PDB entry 6XWV | X-ray diffraction, 2.27 A resolution | chains C and D of the 5 polymer chains in the assembly

[Chain C (and D)]
Protein: Calmodulin
From: Drosophila melanogaster
Notes: chain D of this document is another copy of the same molecule, construct and numbering; everything in this record applies to it too
UniProt: A8WHM0 (A8WHM0_DROME); residues 1-1411 here = UniProt positions 1-1411
Chain sequence (1411 residues; row label = number of the first residue in the row):
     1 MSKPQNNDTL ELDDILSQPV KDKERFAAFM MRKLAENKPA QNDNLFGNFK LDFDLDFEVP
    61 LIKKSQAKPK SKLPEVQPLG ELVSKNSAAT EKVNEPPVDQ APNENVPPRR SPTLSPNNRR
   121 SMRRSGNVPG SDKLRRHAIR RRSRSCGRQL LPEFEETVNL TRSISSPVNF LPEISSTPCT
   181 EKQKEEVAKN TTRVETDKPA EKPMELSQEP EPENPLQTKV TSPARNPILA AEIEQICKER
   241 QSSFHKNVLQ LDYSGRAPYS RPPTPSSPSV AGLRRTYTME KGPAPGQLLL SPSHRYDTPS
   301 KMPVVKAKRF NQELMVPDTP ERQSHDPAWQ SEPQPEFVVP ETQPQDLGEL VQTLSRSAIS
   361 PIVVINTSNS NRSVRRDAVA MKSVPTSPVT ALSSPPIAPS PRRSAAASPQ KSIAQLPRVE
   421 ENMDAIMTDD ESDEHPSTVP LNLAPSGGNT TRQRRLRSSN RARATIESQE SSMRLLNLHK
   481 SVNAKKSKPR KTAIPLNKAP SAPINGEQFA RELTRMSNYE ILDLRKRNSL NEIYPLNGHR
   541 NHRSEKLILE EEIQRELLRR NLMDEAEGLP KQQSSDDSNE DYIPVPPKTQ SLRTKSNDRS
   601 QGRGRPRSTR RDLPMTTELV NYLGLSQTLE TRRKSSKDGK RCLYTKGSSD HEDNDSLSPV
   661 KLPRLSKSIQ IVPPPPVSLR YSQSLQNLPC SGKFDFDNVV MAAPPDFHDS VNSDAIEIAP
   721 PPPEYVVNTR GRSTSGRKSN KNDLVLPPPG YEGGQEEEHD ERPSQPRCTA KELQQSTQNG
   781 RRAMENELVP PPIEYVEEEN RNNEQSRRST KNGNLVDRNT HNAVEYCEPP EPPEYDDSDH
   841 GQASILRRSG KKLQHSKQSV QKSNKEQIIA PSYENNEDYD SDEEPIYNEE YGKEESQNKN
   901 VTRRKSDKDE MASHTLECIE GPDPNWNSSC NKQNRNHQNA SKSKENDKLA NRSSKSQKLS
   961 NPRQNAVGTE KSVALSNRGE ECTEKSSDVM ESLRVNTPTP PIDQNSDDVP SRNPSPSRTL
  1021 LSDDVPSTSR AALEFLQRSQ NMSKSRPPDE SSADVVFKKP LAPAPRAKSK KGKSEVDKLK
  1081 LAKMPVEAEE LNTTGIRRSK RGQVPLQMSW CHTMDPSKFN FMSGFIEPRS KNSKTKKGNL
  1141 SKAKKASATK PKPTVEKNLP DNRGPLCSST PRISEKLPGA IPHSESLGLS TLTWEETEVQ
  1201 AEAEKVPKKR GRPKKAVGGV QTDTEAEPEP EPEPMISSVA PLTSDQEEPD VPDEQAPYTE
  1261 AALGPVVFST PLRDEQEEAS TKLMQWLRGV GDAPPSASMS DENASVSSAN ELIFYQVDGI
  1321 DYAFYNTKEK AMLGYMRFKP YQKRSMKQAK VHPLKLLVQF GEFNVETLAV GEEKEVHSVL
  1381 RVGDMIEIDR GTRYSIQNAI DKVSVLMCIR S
Unresolved in the structure: 1-1273, 1297-1303 (chain D: 1-1273, 1291-1305)
What the authors report for this chain:
  - mutagenesis - L1357E/M1407E: abolished binding to Ryanodine Receptor 2
  - mutagenesis - L1357E/M1407E: abolished localization to CAL1
  - mutagenesis - L1357E/M1407E: abolished binding to CAL1
  - mutagenesis - L1357E/M1407E: abolished binding to dimer

[Chain C / chain D interface]
Residue-residue contacts - 68 pairs, chain C then chain D:
  Glu1275(C) with Glu1362(D)
  Gln1276(C) with Phe1360(D); Gly1361(D); Glu1362(D), hydrogen bond; Ile1400(D); Lys1402(D)
  Glu1277(C) with Arg1288(D), salt bridge; Phe1360(D)
  Ala1279(C) with Val1382(D)
  Ser1280(C) with Val1382(D)
  Leu1283(C) with Val1382(D), hydrophobic; Gly1383(D)
  Arg1288(C) with Glu1277(D)
  Ser1305(C) with Met1385(D); Ile1386(D); Glu1387(D), hydrogen bond (backbone-backbone)
  Val1306(C) with Ser1378(D); Met1385(D); Ile1386(D), hydrophobic
  Ser1307(C) with Asp1384(D); Met1385(D), hydrogen bond (backbone-backbone)
  Ser1308(C) with Asp1384(D)
  Ala1309(C) with Val1382(D); Gly1383(D); Asp1384(D), hydrogen bond (backbone-side chain)
  Tyr1325(C) with Leu1357(D); Gly1383(D), hydrogen bond (side chain-backbone); Met1385(D), hydrophobic
  Thr1327(C) with Lys1355(D); Met1385(D); Glu1387(D)
  Lys1328(C) with Glu1387(D), hydrogen bond (backbone-side chain)
  Leu1333(C) with Lys1355(D); Ile1409(D), hydrophobic
  Tyr1335(C) with Leu1357(D)
  Lys1355(C) with Thr1327(D)
  Leu1357(C) with Tyr1325(D); Tyr1335(D); Met1407(D), hydrophobic
  Phe1360(C) with Gln1276(D); Glu1277(D); Ser1280(D)
  Glu1362(C) with Gln1276(D)
  Ser1378(C) with Val1306(D)
  Val1382(C) with Ala1279(D); Ser1280(D); Leu1283(D)
  Gly1383(C) with Leu1283(D); Tyr1325(D), hydrogen bond (backbone-side chain)
  Asp1384(C) with Ser1307(D); Ser1308(D), hydrogen bond; Ala1309(D), hydrogen bond (side chain-backbone)
  Met1385(C) with Val1306(D); Ser1307(D), hydrogen bond (backbone-backbone); Tyr1325(D), hydrophobic; Thr1327(D); Leu1333(D), hydrophobic
  Ile1386(C) with Val1306(D)
  Glu1387(C) with Thr1327(D); Lys1328(D), hydrogen bond (side chain-backbone)
  Ile1400(C) with Gln1276(D)
  Lys1402(C) with Asp1274(D)
  Met1407(C) with Leu1357(D), hydrophobic; Met1407(D), hydrophobic
  Ile1409(C) with Leu1333(D), hydrophobic; Ile1409(D), hydrophobic
  Arg1410(C) with Ser1411(D)
  Ser1411(C) with Ser1411(D)
Also at the interface, not in a pair above, chain C (38 interface residues in all): Met1332, Gln1359, Gly1361, Leu1380
Also at the interface, not in a pair above, chain D (38 interface residues in all): Met1284, Asn1326, Gln1359, Asp1389, Arg1410

[In short]
The chain C/chain D interface involves 38 residues from each chain; the contacts include 11 hydrogen bonds and
1 salt bridge. Polar pairs include Glu1277(C)-Arg1288(D), Gln1276(C)-Glu1362(D) and Ala1309(C)-Asp1384(D). The
paper reports that L1357E/M1407E of chain C abolish binding to Ryanodine Receptor 2; L1357E/M1407E of chain C
abolish localization to CAL1.
Both chains are Calmodulin (Drosophila melanogaster). Entry 6XWV (Crystal structure of drosophila melanogaster
CENP-C bound to CAL1) was determined by X-ray diffraction (same publication as 6XWS, 6XWT and 6XWU).
